8ZGC - chains B and V of the 8 polymer chains in the assembly; structure by electron microscopy, 3.58 A resolution.

Chain B:
Protein: Multifunctional procollagen lysine hydroxylase and glycosyltransferase LH3
From: Homo sapiens
Notes: EC 1.14.11.4, 2.4.1.50, 2.4.1.66
UniProt: O60568 (PLOD3_HUMAN); residue numbers follow UniProt; this construct covers 1-738
Amino-acid sequence (778 residues; each row starts with the number of its first residue):
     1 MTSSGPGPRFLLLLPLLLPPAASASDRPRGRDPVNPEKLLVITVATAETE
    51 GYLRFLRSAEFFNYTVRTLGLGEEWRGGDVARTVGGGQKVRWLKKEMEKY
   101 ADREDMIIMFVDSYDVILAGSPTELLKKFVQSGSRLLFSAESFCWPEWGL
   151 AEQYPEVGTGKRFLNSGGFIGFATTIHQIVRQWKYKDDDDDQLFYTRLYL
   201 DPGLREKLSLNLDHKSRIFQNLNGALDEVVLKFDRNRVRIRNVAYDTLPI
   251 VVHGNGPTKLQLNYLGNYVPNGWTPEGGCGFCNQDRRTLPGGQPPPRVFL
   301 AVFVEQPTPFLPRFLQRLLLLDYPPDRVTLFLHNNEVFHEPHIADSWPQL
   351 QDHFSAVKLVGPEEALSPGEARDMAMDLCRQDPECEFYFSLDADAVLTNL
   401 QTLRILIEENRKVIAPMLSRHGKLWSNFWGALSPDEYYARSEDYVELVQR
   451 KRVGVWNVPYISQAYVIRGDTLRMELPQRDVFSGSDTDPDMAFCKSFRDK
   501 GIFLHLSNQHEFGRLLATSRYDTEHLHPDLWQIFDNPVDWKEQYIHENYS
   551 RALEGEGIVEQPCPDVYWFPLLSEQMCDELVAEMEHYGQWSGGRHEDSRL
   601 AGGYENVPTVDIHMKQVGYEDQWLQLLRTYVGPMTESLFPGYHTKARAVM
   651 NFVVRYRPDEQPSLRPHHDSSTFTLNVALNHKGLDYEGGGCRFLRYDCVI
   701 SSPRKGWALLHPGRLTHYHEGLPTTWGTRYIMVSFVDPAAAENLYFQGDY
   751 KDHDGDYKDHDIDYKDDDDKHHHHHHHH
Disordered / not traced: 1-32, 739-778
Differences from the reference sequence: expression tag (739-778)
Disulfide bonds: Cys279-Cys282, Cys379-Cys385, Cys563-Cys698
Glycans and other covalent adducts: N-acetylglucosamine (NAG) linked to Asn63, Asn548
Ion coordination: Mn2+: His253 (together with UDP); Fe2+: Asp669, His719 (together with 2-oxoglutaric acid)
Residues lining bound ligands:
  - 2-oxoglutaric acid (AKG): Val607, Thr609, Phe652, Tyr656, Leu664, His667, Asp669, His719, Ile731, Phe735
  - UDP (uridine-5'-diphosphate): Val44, Thr46, Trp75, Val80, Ala81, Lys89, Asp112, Ser113, Tyr114, Asp115, His253, Asn255, Gly256, Lys259
Swiss-Prot annotation at these positions:
  - binding site (UDP): Val44 to Thr46, Asp112 to Tyr114, Gly256 to Lys259
  - binding site (Mn(2+)): Asp112, Asp115, His253
  - binding site (2-oxoglutarate): Arg599, Tyr656, Asn676, Arg729
  - binding site (Fe cation): His667, Asp669, His719
  - glycosylation (N-linked (GlcNAc...) asparagine): Asn63, Asn548
What the authors report for this chain:
  - mutagenesis - V44A, D112A, D115A, H253A, Y656A, H667A, D669A, H719A: decreased catalytic activity
  - disease-associated variants - V116M, D191N, N223S: decreased catalytic activity (proposed by the authors, not directly observed)

Chain V:
Protein: Procollagen galactosyltransferase 1
From: Homo sapiens
Notes: EC 2.4.1.50
UniProt: Q8NBJ5 (GT251_HUMAN); numbering as in UniProt (aligned over 30-622)
Amino-acid sequence (653 residues; numbered -27 to 625; the number before each row is that of its first residue; numbers below 1 keep their minus sign (Met-27 is residue -27)):
   -27 MKTIIALSYIFCLVFAWSHPQFEKGGGSGGGSGGSAWSHPQFEKSALEVL
    23 FQGPGRAAPPGADAYFPEERWSPESPLQAPRVLIALLARNAAHALPTTLG
    73 ALERLRHPRERTALWVATDHNMDNTSTVLREWLVAVKSLYHSVEWRPAEE
   123 PRSYPDEEGPKHWSDSRYEHVMKLRQAALKSARDMWADYILFVDADNLIL
   173 NPDTLSLLIAENKTVVAPMLDSRAAYSNFWCGMTSQGYYKRTPAYIPIRK
   223 RDRRGCFAVPMVHSTFLIDLRKAASRNLAFYPPHPDYTWSFDDIIVFAFS
   273 CKQAEVQMYVCNKEEYGFLPVPLRAHSTLQDEAESFMHVQLEVMVKHPPA
   323 EPSRFISAPTKTPDKMGFDEVFMINLRRRQDRRERMLRALQAQEIECRLV
   373 EAVDGKAMNTSQVEALGIQMLPGYRDPYHGRPLTKGELGCFLSHYNIWKE
   423 VVDRGLQKSLVFEDDLRFEIFFKRRLMNLMRDVEREGLDWDLIYVGRKRM
   473 QVEHPEKAVPRVRNLVEADYSYWTLAYVISLQGARKLLAAEPLSKMLPVD
   523 EFLPVMFDKHPVSEYKAHFSLRNLHAFSVEPLLIYPTHYTGDDGYVSDTE
   573 TSVVWNNEHVKTDWDRAKSQKMREQQALSREAKNSDVLQSPLDSAARDEL
   623 AAA
Disordered / not traced: -27 to 35, 623-625
Differences from the reference sequence: initiating methionine (-27); expression tag (-26 to 29, 623-625)
Disulfide bonds: Cys228-Cys283
Glycans and other covalent adducts: N-acetylglucosamine (NAG) linked to Asn184
Ion coordination: Mn2+: Asp437 (together with UDP)
Residues lining bound ligands:
  - galactose-uridine-5'-diphosphate (GDU): Leu59, Ala60, Arg61, Asp91, Tyr126, Trp135, Arg139, Tyr140, His142, Val143, Arg147, Asp166, Ala167, Asp168, His235, Ser236, Asp264, Asp265, Ile266, Pro294
  - UDP (uridine-5'-diphosphate): Ile346, Leu348, Arg354, Ala374, Val375, Asp376, Gly377, Lys378, Gly408, Gly411, Cys412, Glu435, Asp436, Asp437, Trp495, Tyr567, Val568, Ser569, Asp570, Thr571
Swiss-Prot annotation at these positions:
  - motif: Arg619 to Leu622 (Endoplasmic reticulum retention motif)
  - glycosylation (N-linked (GlcNAc...) asparagine): Asn96, Asn184, Asn381
What the authors report for this chain:
  - mutagenesis - Y126A, R139A, R147A, D166A, D168A: decreased catalytic activity
  - mutagenesis - R354A, E435A, D437A, T571A: abolished catalytic activity
  - catalytic residues: Asp522 (proposed by the authors, not directly observed)
  - disease-associated variants - L151R, A154P, G377R: decreased catalytic activity (proposed by the authors, not directly observed)

Interface between chain B and chain V:
Pairs across the interface (4; chain B residue first):
  Asp227(B) - Lys212(V)  salt bridge
  Asp227(B) - Pro215(V)
  Val243(B) - Arg225(V)  hydrogen bond (backbone-side chain)
  Asp246(B) - Arg225(V)
Other interface residues (no listed pair), chain B (5 interface residues in all): Arg241, Ala244
Other interface residues (no listed pair), chain V (6 interface residues in all): Arg213, Thr214, Ala216

In short:
The interface between chain B and chain V involves 5 residues on one side and 6 on the other; the contacts
include 1 hydrogen bond and 1 salt bridge. Among the polar pairs are Asp227(B)-Lys212(V) and
Val243(B)-Arg225(V). The paper reports the catalytic residue Asp522(V); V44A, D112A and D115A of chain B,
among others, reduce catalytic activity; 23 substitutions were tested in all.
Chain B is Multifunctional procollagen lysine hydroxylase and glycosyltransferase LH3 and chain V is
Procollagen galactosyltransferase 1, both from Homo sapiens; the structure, Human lysine O-link glycosylation
complex, LH3/ColGalT1 with bound UDP-galactose, was determined by electron microscopy, deposited together with
8ZGE, 8ZGG and 8ZGH.
